6OVD - chains A and B; structure by X-ray diffraction, 2.10 A resolution.

# Chain A
Molecule: Glutamate receptor ionotropic, NMDA 1
Organism: Rattus norvegicus
UniProtKB: P35439 (NMDZ1_RAT), isoform P35439-6; the construct has insertions or renumbered stretches relative to UniProt, so the offset changes along the chain: 2-152 = UniProt 415-565; 155-292 = UniProt 684-821
Amino-acid sequence (292 residues; each row starts with the number of its first residue):
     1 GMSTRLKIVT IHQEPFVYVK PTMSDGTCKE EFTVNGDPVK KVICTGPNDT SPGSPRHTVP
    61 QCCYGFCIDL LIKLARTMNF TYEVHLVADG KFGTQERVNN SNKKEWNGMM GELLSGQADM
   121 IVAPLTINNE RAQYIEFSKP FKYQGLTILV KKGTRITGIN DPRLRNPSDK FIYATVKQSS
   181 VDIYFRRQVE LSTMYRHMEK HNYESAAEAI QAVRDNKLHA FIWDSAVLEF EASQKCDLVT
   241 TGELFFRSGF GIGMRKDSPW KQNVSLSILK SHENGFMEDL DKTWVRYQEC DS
Not modelled in the structure: 1-3, 48-57, 287-292
Cystine bridges: C28-C62, C44-C63
Sequence notes: expression tag (1); linker (153-154)
Ligand contacts: glycine (GLY): F92, P124, L125, T126, R131, S179, S180, W223, D224, F250

# Chain B
Molecule: Glutamate receptor ionotropic, NMDA 2A
Organism: Rattus norvegicus
UniProtKB: Q00959 (NMDE1_RAT); the construct has insertions or renumbered stretches relative to UniProt, so the offset changes along the chain: 5-142 = UniProt 402-539; 145-286 = UniProt 661-802
Amino-acid sequence (283 residues; each row starts with the number of its first residue):
     4 SDDNHLSIVT LEEAPFVIVE DIDPLTETCV RNTVPCRKFV KINNSTNEGM NVKKCCKGFC
    64 IDILKKLSRT VKFTYDLYLV TNGKHGKKVN NVWNGMIGEV VYQRAVMAVG SLTINEERSE
   124 VVDFSVPFVE TGISVMVSRG TQVTGLSDKK FQRPHDYSPP FRFGTVPNGS TERNIRNNYP
   184 YMHQYMTRFN QRGVEDALVS LKTGKLDAFI YDAAVLNYKA GRDEGCKLVT IGSGYIFATT
   244 GYGIALQKGS PWKRQIDLAL LQFVGDGEME ELETLWLTGI CHN
Not modelled in the structure: 4-5
Cystine bridges: C32-C58, C39-C59, C229-C284
Sequence notes: expression tag (4); linker (143-144); conflict T242 (Ser758 in Q00959)
Ligand contacts: N9A ((3S,5S)-5-[(2R)-2-amino-2-carboxyethyl]-1-(3-ethylphenyl)pyrazolidine-3-carboxylic acid): H88, S114, L115, T116, R121, T134, G135, I136, V169, G172, S173, T174, E175, N177, Y214, D215, A241, T243, Y245

# How chain A and chain B interact
Pairs across the interface (50; chain A residue first):
  I127(A) - L264(B)  hydrophobic
  N128(A) - L264(B)
  N129(A) - L261(B)  hydrogen bond (side chain-backbone)
  N129(A) - L264(B)
  N129(A) - Q265(B)
  A132(A) - R257(B)  hydrogen bond (backbone-side chain)
  A132(A) - L261(B)
  A132(A) - L264(B)  hydrophobic
  Q133(A) - R257(B)  hydrogen bond (backbone-side chain)
  Q133(A) - L261(B)
  K139(A) - I117(B)
  K139(A) - F127(B)  hydrogen bond (side chain-backbone)
  K139(A) - S128(B)  hydrogen bond (side chain-backbone)
  P140(A) - P130(B)  hydrophobic
  Y143(A) - P130(B)
  Y143(A) - E133(B)
  Y143(A) - T242(B)
  Y143(A) - T243(B)
  Y143(A) - G244(B)
  Y184(A) - G268(B)
  R187(A) - G268(B)
  Q188(A) - G268(B)  hydrogen bond (side chain-backbone)
  Q188(A) - D269(B)
  F245(A) - E273(B)
  F246(A) - V267(B)
  R247(A) - E133(B)  salt bridge
  R247(A) - E276(B)  salt bridge
  Q262(A) - S122(B)  hydrogen bond (side chain-backbone)
  Q262(A) - K251(B)
  L266(A) - E119(B)
  L266(A) - S122(B)
  L266(A) - E123(B)
  L269(A) - I117(B)  hydrophobic
  L269(A) - N118(B)
  L269(A) - S122(B)
  K270(A) - E119(B)
  H272(A) - A241(B)
  H272(A) - T242(B)  hydrogen bond
  E273(A) - N118(B)
  E273(A) - E119(B)  hydrogen bond (side chain-backbone)
  E273(A) - N177(B)  hydrogen bond (backbone-side chain)
  E273(A) - N181(B)  hydrogen bond (backbone-side chain)
  N274(A) - N181(B)
  G275(A) - F240(B)
  E278(A) - S150(B)  hydrogen bond
  E278(A) - F240(B)
  D281(A) - G237(B)
  K282(A) - S150(B)  hydrogen bond
  R286(A) - G237(B)  hydrogen bond (side chain-backbone)
  R286(A) - Y238(B)
Also at the interface, not in a pair above, chain A (27 interface residues in all): L244
Also at the interface, not in a pair above, chain B (32 interface residues in all): V129, S236, I239

# Summary
27 residues of chain A and 32 residues of chain B are in contact, with 14 hydrogen bonds and 2 salt bridges.
Among the polar pairs are R247(A)-E133(B), R247(A)-E276(B) and N129(A)-L261(B). Ligands of chain A: glycine.
Ligands of chain B: compound N9A.
Here chain A is Glutamate receptor ionotropic, NMDA 1 and chain B is Glutamate receptor ionotropic, NMDA 2A,
both from Rattus norvegicus. Entry 6OVD (Crystal structure of GluN1/GluN2A NMDA receptor agonist binding
domains with glycine and antagonist, 3-ethylphenyl-ACEPC) was determined by X-ray diffraction.
